6VIN - chains A and B; structure by X-ray diffraction, 3.04 A resolution.

# Chain A (and B)
Name: Threonine aspartase 1
From: Homo sapiens
Notes: EC 3.4.25.-; chain B of this document is another copy of the same molecule, construct and numbering; everything in this record applies to it too
UniProtKB: Q9H6P5 (TASP1_HUMAN); the construct has insertions or renumbered stretches relative to UniProt, so the offset changes along the chain: 2-184 = UniProt 234-416; 189-381 = UniProt 41-233
Amino-acid sequence (389 residues; numbered 1 to 389; the number before each row is that of its first residue):
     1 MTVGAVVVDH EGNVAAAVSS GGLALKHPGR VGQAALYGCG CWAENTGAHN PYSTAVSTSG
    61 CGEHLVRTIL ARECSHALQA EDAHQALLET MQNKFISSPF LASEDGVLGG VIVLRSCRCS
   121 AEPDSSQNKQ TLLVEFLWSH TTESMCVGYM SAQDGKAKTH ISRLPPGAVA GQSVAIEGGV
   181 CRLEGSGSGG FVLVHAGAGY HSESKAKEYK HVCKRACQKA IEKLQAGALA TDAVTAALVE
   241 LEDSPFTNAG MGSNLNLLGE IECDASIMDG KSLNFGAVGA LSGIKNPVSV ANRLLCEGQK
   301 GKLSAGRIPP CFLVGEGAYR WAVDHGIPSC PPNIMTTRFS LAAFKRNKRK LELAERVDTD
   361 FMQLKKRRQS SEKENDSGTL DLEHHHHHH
Unresolved in the structure: 1, 120-130, 377-389
Differences from the reference sequence: initiating methionine (1); linker (185-188); expression tag (382-389)
Curated features (UniProtKB/Swiss-Prot):
  - active site: T2 (Nucleophile)
Reported in the primary citation:
  - catalytic residues: T2
  - conformationally variable residues (loop rearrangement, order/disorder transition, side-chain flip): Y200, K205, G301 to R307, P331 to D376

# Chain A / chain B interface
Pairs across the interface (71; chain A residue first):
  L25(A) - R307(B)
  H27(A) - G317(B)
  H27(A) - W321(B)
  P28(A) - L313(B)
  P28(A) - G317(B)
  G29(A) - L313(B)
  G29(A) - V314(B)  hydrogen bond (backbone-backbone)
  R30(A) - P310(B)
  R30(A) - F312(B)
  R30(A) - L313(B)
  V31(A) - F312(B)  hydrogen bond (backbone-backbone)
  V31(A) - V314(B)  hydrophobic
  L36(A) - L36(B)  hydrophobic
  L36(A) - F312(B)  hydrophobic
  Y37(A) - V66(B)  hydrophobic
  Y37(A) - R67(B)  hydrogen bond (side chain-backbone)
  Y37(A) - I69(B)  hydrophobic
  Y37(A) - F100(B)
  G38(A) - I69(B)
  W42(A) - F100(B)  hydrophobic
  E44(A) - F100(B)
  E63(A) - P309(B)
  E63(A) - C311(B)  hydrogen bond
  V66(A) - Y37(B)
  R67(A) - Y37(B)  hydrogen bond (backbone-side chain)
  R67(A) - F275(B)
  T68(A) - R72(B)  hydrogen bond (backbone-side chain)
  I69(A) - Y37(B)  hydrophobic
  I69(A) - R72(B)
  R72(A) - T68(B)  hydrogen bond (side chain-backbone)
  R72(A) - I69(B)
  R72(A) - E73(B)  salt bridge
  E73(A) - R72(B)  salt bridge
  E73(A) - H76(B)
  H76(A) - E73(B)  salt bridge
  P99(A) - L273(B)
  F100(A) - R72(B)
  S103(A) - K302(B)
  E104(A) - K302(B)  salt bridge
  E104(A) - I308(B)
  L273(A) - R67(B)
  L273(A) - P99(B)
  L273(A) - F100(B)  hydrophobic
  N274(A) - R67(B)
  F275(A) - R67(B)
  K302(A) - S103(B)
  K302(A) - E104(B)  salt bridge
  R307(A) - L25(B)
  R307(A) - L351(B)
  I308(A) - L23(B)
  I308(A) - C61(B)  hydrophobic
  I308(A) - E63(B)
  P309(A) - E63(B)
  P310(A) - R30(B)
  C311(A) - R30(B)
  C311(A) - E63(B)  hydrogen bond
  F312(A) - R30(B)
  F312(A) - V31(B)  hydrogen bond (backbone-backbone)
  F312(A) - L36(B)  hydrophobic
  L313(A) - P28(B)
  L313(A) - G29(B)
  L313(A) - R30(B)
  V314(A) - G29(B)  hydrogen bond (backbone-backbone)
  V314(A) - V31(B)  hydrophobic
  V314(A) - V314(B)  hydrophobic
  G315(A) - E316(B)
  E316(A) - E316(B)  hydrogen bond (backbone-side chain)
  G317(A) - H27(B)
  G317(A) - P28(B)
  R320(A) - H27(B)
  W321(A) - H27(B)
Interface residues without a listed pair, chain A (50 interface residues in all): L23, C39, C61, H64, D105, L257, A280, A305, G306, D358
Interface residues without a listed pair, chain B (45 interface residues in all): W42, E44, A280, S304, A305, G306, R320, D358

# Overview
Chain A and chain B form an interface of 50 and 45 residues respectively; the contacts include 11 hydrogen
bonds and 5 salt bridges. Polar contacts include R72(A)-E73(B), H76(A)-E73(B) and E104(A)-K302(B). From
UniProt: active-site residue T2(A) on chain A. The paper reports the catalytic residue T2(A); conformational
variability at Y200(A), K205(A) and G301(A) among others.
Both chains are Threonine aspartase 1 (Homo sapiens). Entry 6VIN (Crystallographic structure of the circularly
permuted human Taspase1 protein) was determined by X-ray diffraction, deposited together with 6UGK.
